3AZH - chains H and J of the 10 polymer chains in the assembly; structure by X-ray diffraction, 3.49 A resolution.

Chain H:
Molecule: Histone H2B type 1-J
Source organism: Homo sapiens
UniProtKB: P06899 (H2B1J_HUMAN); residues 0-125 here correspond to UniProt positions 1-126 (UniProt number = residue number + 1)
Chain sequence (129 residues; numbered -3 to 125; the number before each row is that of its first residue; numbers below 1 keep their minus sign (Gly-3 is residue -3)):
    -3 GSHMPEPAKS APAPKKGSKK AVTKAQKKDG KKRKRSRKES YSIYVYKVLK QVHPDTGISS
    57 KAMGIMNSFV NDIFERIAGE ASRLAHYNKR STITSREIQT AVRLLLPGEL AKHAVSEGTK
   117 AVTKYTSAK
Not modelled in the structure: -3 to 32, 125
Construct notes: expression tag (-3 to -1)
Curated features (UniProtKB/Swiss-Prot):
  - modified residue: Pro1 (N-acetylproline), Glu2 (ADP-ribosyl glutamic acid), Lys5 (N6-(2-hydroxyisobutyryl)lysine), Ser6 (ADP-ribosylserine), Lys11 (N6-(beta-hydroxybutyryl)lysine), Lys12 (N6-(2-hydroxyisobutyryl)lysine), Ser14 (Phosphoserine), Lys15 (N6-acetyllysine), Lys16 (N6-(beta-hydroxybutyryl)lysine), Lys20 (N6-(2-hydroxyisobutyryl)lysine), Lys23 (N6-(2-hydroxyisobutyryl)lysine), Lys24 (N6-(2-hydroxyisobutyryl)lysine), Lys34 (N6-(2-hydroxyisobutyryl)lysine), Glu35 (PolyADP-ribosyl glutamic acid), Ser36 (Phosphoserine), Lys43 (N6-(2-hydroxyisobutyryl)lysine), Lys46 (N6-(2-hydroxyisobutyryl)lysine), Lys57 (N6,N6-dimethyllysine), Arg79 (Dimethylated arginine), Lys85 (N6,N6,N6-trimethyllysine) and 6 more in UniProt
  - glycosylation: Ser112 (O-linked (GlcNAc) serine)
  - cross-link (Glycyl lysine isopeptide (Lys-Gly)): Lys5 (interchain with G-Cter in SUMO2), Lys20 (interchain with G-Cter in SUMO2), Lys34 (interchain with G-Cter in ubiquitin), Lys120 (interchain with G-Cter in ubiquitin)

Chain J:
Molecule: 146-nt DNA strand
Sequence (146 nucleotides; row label = number of the first residue in the row):
   147 ATCAATATCC ACCTGCAGAT TCTACCAAAA GTGTATTTGG AAACTGCTCC ATCAAAAGGC
   207 ATGTTCAGCT GAATTCAGCT GAACATGCCT TTTGATGGAG CAGTTTCCAA ATACACTTTT
   267 GGTAGAATCT GCAGGTGGAT ATTGAT
Not modelled in the structure: 147
Ion coordination: Mn2+ site 1 near DG217 (its only coordinating residue here); Mn2+ site 2 near DC247 (its only coordinating residue here); Mn2+ site 3 near DG267 (its only coordinating residue here); Mn2+ site 4 near DG280 (its only coordinating residue here)

Chain H / chain J interface:
Pairs across the interface - 11 pairs, chain H then chain J:
  Glu35(H) - DA175(J)  phosphate contact
  Tyr42(H) - DT167(J)  phosphate contact
  Ile54(H) - DT167(J)  phosphate contact
  Ser55(H) - DT166(J)  phosphate contact
  Ser56(H) - DT166(J)  hydrogen bond to the phosphate
  Arg86(H) - DG186(J)  salt bridge to the phosphate
  Arg86(H) - DA187(J)  salt bridge to the phosphate
  Ser87(H) - DG185(J)  hydrogen bond to the phosphate
  Ser87(H) - DG186(J)  hydrogen bond to the phosphate
  Thr88(H) - DG185(J)  phosphate contact
  Thr88(H) - DG186(J)  hydrogen bond to the phosphate

In short:
The interface between chain H and chain J involves 8 residues on one side and 6 on the other; the contacts
include 4 hydrogen bonds and 2 salt bridges. Among the polar pairs are Ser56(H)-DT166(J), Ser87(H)-DG185(J)
and Ser87(H)-DG186(J).
Here chain H is Histone H2B type 1-J (Homo sapiens) and chain J is a 146-nt DNA strand. Entry 3AZH (Crystal
Structure of Human Nucleosome Core Particle Containing H3K122Q mutation) was determined by X-ray diffraction
together with 3AYW, 3AZE, 3AZF, 3AZG, 3AZJ, 3AZK and 3 further entries from the same study.
